9IXB - chains C and D of the 6 polymer chains in the assembly; structure by X-ray diffraction, 3.48 A resolution.

Chain C:
Name: Detyrosinated tubulin alpha-1B chain
From: Sus scrofa
UniProt: Q2XVP4 (TBA1B_PIG); residue numbers follow UniProt; this construct covers 1-440
Sequence (440 residues; row label = number of the first residue in the row):
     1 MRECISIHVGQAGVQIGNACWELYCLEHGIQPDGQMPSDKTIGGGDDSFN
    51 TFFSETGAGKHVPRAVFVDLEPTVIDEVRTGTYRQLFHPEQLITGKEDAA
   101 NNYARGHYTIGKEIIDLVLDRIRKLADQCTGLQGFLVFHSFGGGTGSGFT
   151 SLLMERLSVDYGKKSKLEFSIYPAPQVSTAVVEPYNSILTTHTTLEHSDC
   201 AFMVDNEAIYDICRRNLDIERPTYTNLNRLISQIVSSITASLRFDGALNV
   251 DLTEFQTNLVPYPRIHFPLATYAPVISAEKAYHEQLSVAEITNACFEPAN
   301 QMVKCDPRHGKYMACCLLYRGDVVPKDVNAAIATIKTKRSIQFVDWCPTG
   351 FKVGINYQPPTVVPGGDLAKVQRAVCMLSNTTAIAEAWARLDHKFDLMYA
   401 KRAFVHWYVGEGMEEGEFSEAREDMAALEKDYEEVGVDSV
Unresolved in the structure: 246
Small-molecule neighbours: GTP (guanosine-5'-triphosphate): G10, Q11, A12, Q15, I16, D69, D98, A99, A100, N101, S140, G142, G143, G144, T145, G146, I171, V177, S178, T179, E183, N206, Y224, L227, N228, I231

Chain D:
Name: Tubulin beta chain
From: Sus scrofa
UniProt: A0A480UE93 (A0A480UE93_PIG); the author numbering skips numbers that UniProt does not, so the offset changes along the chain: 1-42 = UniProt 1-42; 45-360 = UniProt 43-358; 369-440 = UniProt 359-430
Sequence (430 residues; numbered 1 to 440; 10 numbers in that range are skipped by the numbering (no residue carries them; nothing is unmodelled there); the number before each row is that of its first residue):
     1 MREIVHIQAGQCGNQIGAKFWEVISDEHGIDPTGSYHGDSDL
    45 QLERINVYYNEATGNKYVPRAILVDLEPGTMDSVRSGPFGQIFRPDNFVF
    95 GQSGAGNNWAKGHYTEGAELVDSVLDVVRKESESCDCLQGFQLTHSLGGG
   145 TGSGMGTLLISKIREEYPDRIMNTFSVMPSPKVSDTVVEPYNATLSVHQL
   195 VENTDETYCIDNEALYDICFRTLKLTTPTYGDLNHLVSATMSGVTTCLRF
   245 PGQLNADLRKLAVNMVPFPRLHFFMPGFAPLTSRTSQQYRGLTVPELTQQ
   295 MFDSKNMMAACDPRHGRYLTVAAIFRGRMSMKEVDEQMLNVQNKNSSYFV
   345 EWIPNNVKTAVCDIPP
   369 RGLKMSATFIGNSTAIQELFKRISEQFTAMFRRKAFLHWYTGEGMDEMEF
   419 TEAESNMNDLVSEYQQYQDATA
Unresolved in the structure: 57, 246, 276-277
Construct notes: conflict T279 (Gly277 in A0A480UE93), G285 (Ala283 in A0A480UE93), S298 (Ala296 in A0A480UE93), I318 (Val316 in A0A480UE93)
Small-molecule neighbours: GDP (guanosine-5'-diphosphate): G10, Q11, C12, Q15, N101, S140, G142, G143, G144, T145, G146, V177, S178, D179, N206, Y224, L227, N228

How chain C and chain D interact:
Residue-residue contacts (42; chain C residue first):
  K96(C) with C131(D)
  E97(C) with R2(D), salt bridge; R253(D), salt bridge
  D98(C) with D251(D); K254(D), salt bridge
  A100(C) with R253(D); K254(D); V257(D)
  N101(C) with K254(D), hydrogen bond; N258(D), hydrogen bond
  R105(C) with R253(D)
  P175(C) with N349(D)
  S178(C) with L248(D); K352(D), hydrogen bond
  T179(C) with L248(D); N258(D); K352(D)
  A180(C) with N258(D); K352(D), hydrogen bond (backbone-side chain)
  V181(C) with N258(D); N349(D); K352(D)
  V182(C) with V257(D)
  L397(C) with W346(D); P348(D), hydrophobic
  M398(C) with W346(D), hydrogen bond (backbone-backbone); P348(D)
  K401(C) with F262(D); W346(D); T439(D)
  A403(C) with P261(D)
  F404(C) with V257(D); N258(D); V260(D); P261(D), hydrogen bond (backbone-backbone)
  H406(C) with V260(D), hydrogen bond (side chain-backbone); P261(D); F262(D); P263(D)
  W407(C) with A256(D), hydrophobic; V257(D), hydrogen bond (side chain-backbone); V260(D)
Other interface residues (no listed pair), chain C (21 interface residues in all): K394, R402
Other interface residues (no listed pair), chain D (25 interface residues in all): M259, T314, E345, I347, N350, A438, A440

Overview:
The interface between chain C and chain D involves 21 residues on one side and 25 on the other, with 8
hydrogen bonds and 3 salt bridges. Among the polar pairs are E97(C)-R2(D), E97(C)-R253(D) and D98(C)-K254(D).
Bound to chain C: GTP. Chain D binds GDP.
Here chain C is Detyrosinated tubulin alpha-1B chain and chain D is Tubulin beta chain, both from Sus scrofa.
Entry 9IXB (Structure of tubulin and nitrogen-containing heterocyclic substituted podophyllotoxin derivatives
complex) was determined by X-ray diffraction.
